9ATL - chains C and I of the 11 polymer chains in the assembly; structure by electron microscopy, 3.26 A resolution.

# Chain C (and I)
Name: Flagellin
From: Stenotrophomonas maltophilia
Notes: chain I of this document is another copy of the same molecule, construct and numbering; everything in this record applies to it too
Reference sequence: A0A2Y9U6E5 (A0A2Y9U6E5_STEMA); residues 1-392 here = UniProt positions 1-392
Chain sequence (392 residues; numbered 1 to 392; the number before each row is that of its first residue):
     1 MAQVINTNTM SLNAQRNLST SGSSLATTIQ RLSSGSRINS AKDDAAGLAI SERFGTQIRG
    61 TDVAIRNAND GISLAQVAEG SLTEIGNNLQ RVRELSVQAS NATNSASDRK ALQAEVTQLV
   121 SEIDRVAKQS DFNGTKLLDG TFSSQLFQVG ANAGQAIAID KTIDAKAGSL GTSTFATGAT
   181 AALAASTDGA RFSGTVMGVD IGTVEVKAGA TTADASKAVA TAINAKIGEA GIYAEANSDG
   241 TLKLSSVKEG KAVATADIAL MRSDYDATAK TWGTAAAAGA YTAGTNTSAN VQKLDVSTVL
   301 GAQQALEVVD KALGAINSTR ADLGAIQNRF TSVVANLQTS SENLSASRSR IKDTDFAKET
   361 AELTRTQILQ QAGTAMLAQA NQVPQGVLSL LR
Unresolved in the structure: 1, 392
Construct notes: conflict Ser238 (Ala in A0A2Y9U6E5), Thr255 (Ala in A0A2Y9U6E5), Asn286 (Asp in A0A2Y9U6E5)

# How chain C and chain I interact
Pairs across the interface (12; chain C residue first):
  Gly228(C) - Gln129(I)
  Glu229(C) - Lys128(I)  salt bridge
  Ala357(C) - Gln15(I)
  Thr360(C) - Asn381(I)  hydrogen bond
  Thr364(C) - Gln385(I)
  Arg365(C) - Ile5(I)
  Arg365(C) - Asn6(I)
  Ile368(C) - Ile5(I)  hydrophobic
  Ile368(C) - Gln385(I)
  Leu369(C) - Ile5(I)  hydrophobic
  Gln371(C) - Leu388(I)
  Met376(C) - Leu391(I)  hydrophobic
Also at the interface, not in a pair above, chain C (13 interface residues in all): Lys358, Ala361, Ala372
Also at the interface, not in a pair above, chain I (11 interface residues in all): Ser11, Leu377

# Summary
13 residues of chain C and 11 residues of chain I are in contact; the contacts include 1 hydrogen bond and 1
salt bridge. Polar contacts include Glu229(C)-Lys128(I) and Thr360(C)-Asn381(I).
Both chains are Flagellin (Stenotrophomonas maltophilia). Entry 9ATL (Cryo-EM of Stenotrophomonas maltophilia
flagellum) was determined by electron microscopy, deposited together with 9ATB.
